Entry 8AIS (X-ray diffraction, 1.56 A resolution); this record covers chain A.

[Chain A]
Molecule: Lipase 1
Source organism: Pseudomonas saudimassiliensis
Reference sequence: A0A078MGG8 (A0A078MGG8_9PSED); numbering as in UniProt (aligned over 1-302)
Amino-acid sequence (310 residues; each row starts with the number of its first residue):
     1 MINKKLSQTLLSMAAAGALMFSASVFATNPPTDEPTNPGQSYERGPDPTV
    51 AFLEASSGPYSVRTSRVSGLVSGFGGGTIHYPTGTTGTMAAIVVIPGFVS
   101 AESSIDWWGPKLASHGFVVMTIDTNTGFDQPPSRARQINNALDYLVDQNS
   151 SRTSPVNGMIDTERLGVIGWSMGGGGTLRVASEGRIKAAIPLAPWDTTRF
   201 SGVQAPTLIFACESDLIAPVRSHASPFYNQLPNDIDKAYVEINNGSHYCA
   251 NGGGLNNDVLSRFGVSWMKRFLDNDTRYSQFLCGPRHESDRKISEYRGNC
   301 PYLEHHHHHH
Unresolved in the structure: 1-39, 305-310
Differences from the reference sequence: expression tag (303-310)
Cystine bridges: Cys212-Cys249, Cys283-Cys300

[In short]
Chain A is Lipase 1 (Pseudomonas saudimassiliensis); the structure, Crystal structure of cutinase PsCut from
Pseudomonas saudimassiliensis, was determined by X-ray diffraction (same publication as 8AIR and 8AIT).
